PDB entry 9DWJ | electron microscopy, 3.40 A resolution | chains A and J of the 11 polymer chains in the assembly

# Chain A
Name: Histone H3.2
From: Homo sapiens
Reference sequence: Q71DI3 (H32_HUMAN); residues 1-135 here correspond to UniProt positions 2-136 (UniProt number = residue number + 1)
Chain sequence (135 residues; numbered 1 to 135; the number before each row is that of its first residue):
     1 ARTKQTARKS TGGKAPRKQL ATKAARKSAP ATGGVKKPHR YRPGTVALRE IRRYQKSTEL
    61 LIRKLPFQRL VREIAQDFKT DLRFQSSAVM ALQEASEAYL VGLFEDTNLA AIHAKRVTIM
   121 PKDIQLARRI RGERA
Unresolved in the structure: 1-37, 135
Differences from the reference sequence: engineered mutation Ala110 (Cys111 in Q71DI3)
UniProt features mapped onto this chain:
  - modified residue: Arg2 (Asymmetric dimethylarginine), Thr3 (Phosphothreonine), Lys4 (Allysine), Gln5 (5-glutamyl dopamine), Thr6 (Phosphothreonine), Arg8 (Citrulline), Lys9 (N6,N6,N6-trimethyllysine), Ser10 (ADP-ribosylserine), Thr11 (Phosphothreonine), Lys14 (N6-(2-hydroxyisobutyryl)lysine), Arg17 (Asymmetric dimethylarginine), Lys18 (N6-(2-hydroxyisobutyryl)lysine), Lys23 (N6-(2-hydroxyisobutyryl)lysine), Arg26 (Citrulline), Lys27 (N6,N6,N6-trimethyllysine), Ser28 (ADP-ribosylserine), Lys36 (N6,N6,N6-trimethyllysine), Lys37 (N6-methyllysine), Tyr41 (Phosphotyrosine), Lys56 (N6,N6,N6-trimethyllysine) and 8 more in UniProt
  - lipidation: Lys18 (N6-decanoyllysine)

# Chain J
Molecule: 601 J strand (non-damaged strand)
Sequence (147 nucleotides; numbered 1 to 147; the number before each row is that of its first residue):
     1 ATCGGATGTA TATATCTGAC ACGTGCCTGG AGACTAGGGA GTAATCCCCT TGGCGGTTAA
    61 AACGCGGGGG ACAGCGCGTA CGTGCGTTTA AGCGGTGCTA GAGCTGTCTA CGACCAATTG
   121 AGCGGCCTCG GCACCGGGAT TCTCGAT
Unresolved in the structure: 1

# Interface between chain A and chain J
Pairs across the interface (22; chain A residue first):
  His39(A) - DT7(J)  phosphate contact
  Arg40(A) - DG82(J)  base contact
  Arg40(A) - DT83(J)  hydrogen bond to the base
  Arg40(A) - DG84(J)  hydrogen bond to the sugar
  Tyr41(A) - DT83(J)  sugar contact
  Tyr41(A) - DG84(J)  phosphate contact
  Pro43(A) - DT83(J)  phosphate contact
  Gly44(A) - DT83(J)  hydrogen bond to the phosphate
  Thr45(A) - DT83(J)  phosphate contact
  Val46(A) - DT83(J)  hydrogen bond to the phosphate
  Val46(A) - DG84(J)  phosphate contact
  Ala47(A) - DT83(J)  hydrogen bond to the phosphate
  Arg49(A) - DG8(J)  phosphate contact
  Arg49(A) - DT9(J)  salt bridge to the phosphate
  Arg63(A) - DA91(J)  phosphate contact
  Arg63(A) - DG92(J)  salt bridge to the phosphate
  Lys64(A) - DG92(J)  hydrogen bond to the phosphate
  Leu65(A) - DA91(J)  phosphate contact
  Leu65(A) - DG92(J)  hydrogen bond to the phosphate
  Pro66(A) - DA91(J)  phosphate contact
  Arg69(A) - DA91(J)  salt bridge to the phosphate
  Arg83(A) - DG101(J)  sugar contact
Also at the interface, not in a pair above, chain A (17 interface residues in all): Arg42, Lys115
Also at the interface, not in a pair above, chain J (12 interface residues in all): DA6, DC72, DA100

# Overview
The interface between chain A and chain J involves 17 residues on one side and 12 on the other, with 7
hydrogen bonds and 3 salt bridges. Polar pairs include Arg40(A)-DT83(J), Arg40(A)-DG84(J) and
Gly44(A)-DT83(J).
Here chain A is Histone H3.2 (Homo sapiens) and chain J is 601 J strand (non-damaged strand). Entry 9DWJ
(Nucleosome containing a 1-nt gap at SHL-3.5) was determined by electron microscopy.
